9OJZ - chains D and H of the 12 polymer chains in the assembly; structure by electron microscopy, 3.39 A resolution.

== Chain D ==
Molecule: Vesicle-fusing ATPase
Source organism: Cricetulus griseus
Notes: EC 3.6.4.6
UniProtKB: P18708 (NSF_CRIGR); residues 1-744 here = UniProt positions 1-744
Sequence (747 residues; each row starts with the number of its first residue; numbers below 1 keep their minus sign (Gly-2 is residue -2)):
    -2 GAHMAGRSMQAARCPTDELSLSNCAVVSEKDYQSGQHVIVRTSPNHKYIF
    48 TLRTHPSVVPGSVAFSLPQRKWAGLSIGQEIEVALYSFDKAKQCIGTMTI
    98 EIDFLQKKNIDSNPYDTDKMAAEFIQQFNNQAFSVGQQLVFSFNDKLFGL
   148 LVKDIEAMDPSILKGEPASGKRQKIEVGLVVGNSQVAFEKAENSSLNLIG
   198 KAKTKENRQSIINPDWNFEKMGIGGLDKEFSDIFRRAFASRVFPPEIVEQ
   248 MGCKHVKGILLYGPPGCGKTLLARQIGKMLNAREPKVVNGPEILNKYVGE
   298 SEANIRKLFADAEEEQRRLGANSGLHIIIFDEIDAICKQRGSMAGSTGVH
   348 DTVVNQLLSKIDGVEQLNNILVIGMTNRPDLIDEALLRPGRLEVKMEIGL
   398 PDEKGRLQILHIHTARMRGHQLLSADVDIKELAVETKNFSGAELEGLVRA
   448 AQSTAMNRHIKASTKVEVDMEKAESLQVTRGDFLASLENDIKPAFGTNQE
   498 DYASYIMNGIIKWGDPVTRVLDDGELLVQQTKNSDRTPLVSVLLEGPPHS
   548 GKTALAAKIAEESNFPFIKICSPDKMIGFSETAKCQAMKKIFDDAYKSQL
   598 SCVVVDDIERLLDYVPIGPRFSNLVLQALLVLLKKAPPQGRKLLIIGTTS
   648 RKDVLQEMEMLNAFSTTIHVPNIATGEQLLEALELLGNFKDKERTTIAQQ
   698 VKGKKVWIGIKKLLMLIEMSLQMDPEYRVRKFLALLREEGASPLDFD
Disordered / not traced: -2 to 0, 156-169, 741-744
Differences from the reference sequence: expression tag (-2 to 0)
Small-molecule neighbours:
  - ATP (adenosine-5'-triphosphate), molecule 1: Gly219, Ile220, Gly221, Leu223, Pro261, Pro262, Gly263, Cys264, Gly265, Lys266, Thr267, Leu268, Glu329, Asn374, Ile406, His410, Gly438, Ala439, Glu442
  - ATP, molecule 2: Asp359, Arg385, Arg388
  - ATP, molecule 3: Ile503, Met504, Asn505, Gly506, Ile507, Ile508, Trp510, Pro545, His546, Ser547, Gly548, Lys549, Thr550, Ala551, Leu552, Asp604, Ile707, Lys708
UniProt features mapped onto this chain:
  - binding site (ATP): Asn505 to Trp510, Pro545 to Leu552
  - binding site (Mg(2+)): Thr550
  - modified residue: Lys105 (N6-acetyllysine), Ser207 (Phosphoserine), Tyr259 (Phosphotyrosine), Ser569 (Phosphoserine)
What the authors report for this chain:
  - post-translational modification sites: Ser207 (citing earlier work)

== Chain H ==
Molecule: Syntaxin-1A
Source organism: Rattus norvegicus
UniProtKB: P32851 (STX1A_RAT); numbering as in UniProt (aligned over 1-267)
Sequence (267 residues; each row starts with the number of its first residue):
     1 MKDRTQELRTAKDSDDDDDVTVTVDRDRFMDEFFEQVEEIRGFIDKIAEN
    51 VEEVKRKHSAILASPNPDEKTKEELEELMSDIKKTANKVRSKLKSIEQSI
   101 EQEEGLNRSSADLRIRKTQHSTLSRKFVEVMSEYNATQSDYRERCKGRIQ
   151 RQLEITGRTTTSEELEDMLESGNPAIFASGIIMDSSISKQALSEIETRHS
   201 EIIKLENSIRELHDMFMDMAMLVESQGEMIDRIEYNVEHAVDYVERAVSD
   251 TKKAVKYQSKARRKKIM
Disordered / not traced: 1-171, 260-267
UniProt features mapped onto this chain:
  - site: Lys253, Ala254 (Microbial infection: Cleavage)
  - modified residue (Phosphoserine): Ser14, Ser64, Ser95, Ser188
  - cross-link (Glycyl lysine isopeptide (Lys-Gly)): Lys252 (interchain with G-Cter in SUMO), Lys253 (interchain with G-Cter in SUMO), Lys256 (interchain with G-Cter in SUMO)

== How chain D and chain H interact ==
Residue-residue contacts (6; chain D residue first):
  Lys293(D) with Gly180(H); Ile181(H)
  Tyr294(D) with Ile181(H)
  Val295(D) with Ile181(H), hydrogen bond (backbone-backbone); Ile182(H), hydrophobic
  Thr344(D) with Ala178(H)
Interface residues without a listed pair, chain H (6 interface residues in all): Phe177, Ser179

== Overview ==
4 residues of chain D face 6 of chain H across their interface; the contacts include 1 hydrogen bond. Its one
hydrogen bond, Val295(D)-Ile181(H), is backbone to backbone. Ligands of chain D: 3 copies of ATP. From
UniProt: 14 ATP-binding residues and Mg2+-binding residue Thr550(D) on chain D. From the paper: a modification
site at Ser207(D).
Here chain D is Vesicle-fusing ATPase (Cricetulus griseus) and chain H is Syntaxin-1A (Rattus norvegicus).
Entry 9OJZ (21bin20S complex (NSF-alphaSNAP-2:1 syntaxin-1a:SNAP-25), non-hydrolyzing, class 5) was determined
by electron microscopy together with 9OJR, 9OJU, 9OK3, 9OK5, 9OKC, 9OLJ and 17 further entries from the same
study.
